Entry 7B1P (X-ray diffraction, 1.77 A resolution); this record covers chain A.

[Chain A]
Protein: Beta-secretase 1
Source organism: Homo sapiens
Notes: EC 3.4.23.46
Reference sequence: P56817 (BACE1_HUMAN); aligned to UniProt positions 48-399 over residues 35-386 (the alignment contains insertions or deletions, so no single offset holds)
Amino-acid sequence (402 residues; row label = number of the first residue in the row):
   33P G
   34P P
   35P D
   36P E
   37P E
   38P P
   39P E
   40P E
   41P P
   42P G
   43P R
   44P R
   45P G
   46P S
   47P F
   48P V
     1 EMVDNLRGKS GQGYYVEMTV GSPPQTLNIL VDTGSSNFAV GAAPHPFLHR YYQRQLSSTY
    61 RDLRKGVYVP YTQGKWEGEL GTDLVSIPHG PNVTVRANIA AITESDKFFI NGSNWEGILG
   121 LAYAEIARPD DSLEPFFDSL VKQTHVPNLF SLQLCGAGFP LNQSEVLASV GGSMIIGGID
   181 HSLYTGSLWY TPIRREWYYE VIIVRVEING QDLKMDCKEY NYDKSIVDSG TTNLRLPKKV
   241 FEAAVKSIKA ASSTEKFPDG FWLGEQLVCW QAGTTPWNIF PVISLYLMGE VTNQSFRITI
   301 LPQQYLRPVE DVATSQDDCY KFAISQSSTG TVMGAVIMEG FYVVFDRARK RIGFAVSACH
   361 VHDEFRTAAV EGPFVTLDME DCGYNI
Disordered / not traced: 33P, 34P, 35P, 36P, 37P, 38P, 39P, 40P, 41P, 42P, 43P, 44P, 45P, 46P, 158-168
Disulfides: Cys155-Cys359, Cys217-Cys382, Cys269-Cys319
Residues lining bound ligands: 38a (SL8; N-[3-[(3R,6R)-5-azanyl-3,6-dimethyl-6-(trifluoromethyl)-2H-1,4-oxazin-3-yl]phenyl]-5-bromanyl-pyridine-2-carboxamide): Gly11, Gln12, Gly13, Tyr14, Leu30, Asp32, Gly34, Ser35, Tyr71, Phe108, Ile110, Trp115, Ile118, Asp228, Ser229, Gly230, Thr231, Thr232, Ala335

[In short]
Ligands of chain A: 38a.
Chain A is Beta-secretase 1 (Homo sapiens); the structure, Crystal Structure of Human BACE-1 in Complex with
Compound 38a (NB-854), was determined by X-ray diffraction together with 7B1E and 7B1Q from the same study.
